PDB entry 7NJY | electron microscopy, 2.94 A resolution | chains T and a of the 12 polymer chains in the assembly

[Chain T]
Molecule: ATP synthase subunit c
Organism: Mycolicibacterium smegmatis (strain ATCC 700084 / mc(2)155)
Reference sequence: A0R205 (A0R205_MYCS2); numbering as in UniProt (aligned over 1-86)
Amino-acid sequence (86 residues; row label = number of the first residue in the row):
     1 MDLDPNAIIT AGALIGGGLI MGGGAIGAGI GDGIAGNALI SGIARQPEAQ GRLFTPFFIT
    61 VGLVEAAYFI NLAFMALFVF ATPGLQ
Not modelled in the structure: 1-2
From the paper describing this entry:
  - catalytic residues: Glu-65 (proposed by the authors, not directly observed)

[Chain a]
Molecule: ATP synthase subunit a
Organism: Mycolicibacterium smegmatis (strain ATCC 700084 / mc(2)155)
Reference sequence: A0R206 (A0R206_MYCS2); residue numbers follow UniProt; this construct covers 1-252
Amino-acid sequence (252 residues; row label = number of the first residue in the row):
     1 MLAAEEGGAA IHVGHHTLVF ELFGMTFNGD TILATAVTAV IVIALAFYLR AKVTSTGVPS
    61 GVQLFWEALT IQMRQQIEGS IGMKIAPFVL PLSVTIFVFI LISNWLAVLP LQYGGADGAA
   121 AELYKAPASD INFVLALALF VFVCYHAAGI WRRGIVGHPI KVVKGHVAFL APINIVEELA
   181 KPISLALRLF GNIFAGGILV ALIAMFPWYI QWFPNAVWKT FDLFVGLIQA FIFSLLTILY
   241 FSQSMELDHE DH
Not modelled in the structure: 1-9, 248-252
From the paper describing this entry:
  - catalytic residues: His-12, His-15, His-16, Asp-30, Asn-104, Gln-112, Asp-117, Glu-122, Lys-125, His-146, Arg-153, Lys-161, His-166, Asn-174, Glu-177, Glu-178, Lys-181, Ser-184, Lys-219, Asp-222, Gln-229, Tyr-240 (proposed by the authors, not directly observed)

[Interface between chain T and chain a]
Pairs across the interface (7):
  Leu-63(T) / Phe-224(a)  hydrophobic
  Ala-66(T) / Phe-221(a)  hydrophobic
  Ile-70(T) / Trp-218(a)  hydrophobic
  Ala-73(T) / Leu-199(a)  hydrophobic
  Phe-74(T) / Ile-198(a)  hydrophobic
  Phe-74(T) / Leu-199(a)  hydrophobic
  Leu-77(T) / Leu-202(a)  hydrophobic
Also at the interface, not in a pair above, chain T (8 interface residues in all): Gly-62, Ala-81
Also at the interface, not in a pair above, chain a (7 interface residues in all): Met-205

[In short]
The interface between chain T and chain a involves 8 residues on one side and 7 on the other. From the paper:
catalytic residues Glu-65(T) and His-12(a) among others.
Here chain T is ATP synthase subunit c and chain a is ATP synthase subunit a, both from Mycolicibacterium
smegmatis (strain ATCC 700084 / mc(2)155). Entry 7NJY (Mycobacterium smegmatis ATP synthase Fo combined class
5) was determined by electron microscopy (same publication as 7NJK, 7NJL, 7NJM, 7NJN, 7NJO, 7NJP and 20
further entries).
